Entry 6N06 (electron microscopy, 3.40 A resolution); this record covers chains B and HF of the 39 polymer chains in the assembly.

[Chain B]
Name: Microcompartments protein
Source organism: Haliangium ochraceum DSM 14365
UniProtKB: D0LHE3 (D0LHE3_HALO1); residue numbers follow UniProt; this construct covers 1-205
Amino-acid sequence (205 residues; row label = number of the first residue in the row):
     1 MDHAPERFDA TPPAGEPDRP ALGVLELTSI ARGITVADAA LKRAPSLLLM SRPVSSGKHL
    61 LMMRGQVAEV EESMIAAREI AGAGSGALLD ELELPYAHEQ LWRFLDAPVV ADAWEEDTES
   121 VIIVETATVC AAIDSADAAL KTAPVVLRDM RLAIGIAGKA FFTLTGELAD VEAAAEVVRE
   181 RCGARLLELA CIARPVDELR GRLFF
Unresolved in the structure: 1-4
Curated features (UniProtKB/Swiss-Prot):
  - site: Arg-52 (Gating residue)
  - mutagenesis: Ser-55 (S55C: Binds a 4Fe-4S cluster, exposed on the concave face)

[Chain HF]
Name: Microcompartments protein
Source organism: Haliangium ochraceum DSM 14365
UniProtKB: D0LID5 (D0LID5_HALO1); residues 1-99 here = UniProt positions 1-99
Amino-acid sequence (99 residues; row label = number of the first residue in the row):
     1 MADALGMIEV RGFVGMVEAA DAMVKAAKVE LIGYEKTGGG YVTAVVRGDV AAVKAATEAG
    61 QRAAERVGEV VAVHVIPRPH VNVDAALPLG RTPGMDKSA
Unresolved in the structure: 1, 94-99
Curated features (UniProtKB/Swiss-Prot):
  - mutagenesis: Lys-28 (K28A: Forms larger hexamer patches, increases hexamer stacking), Arg-78 (R78A: Forms smaller hexamer patches)

[Interface between chain B and chain HF]
Residue-residue contacts (10):
  Asp-18(B) / Lys-28(HF)  salt bridge
  Pro-20(B) / Lys-28(HF)
  Val-67(B) / Ala-51(HF)  hydrophobic
  Ala-68(B) / Ala-51(HF)
  Pro-95(B) / Ala-26(HF)
  Tyr-96(B) / Ala-26(HF)
  Tyr-96(B) / Ala-27(HF)  hydrophobic
  Tyr-96(B) / Lys-28(HF)
  Lys-141(B) / Lys-25(HF)  hydrogen bond (side chain-backbone)
  Thr-142(B) / Lys-25(HF)
Other interface residues (no listed pair), chain HF (7 interface residues in all): Ala-52, Ala-55

[Summary]
The interface between chain B and chain HF involves 8 residues on one side and 7 on the other; the contacts
include 1 hydrogen bond and 1 salt bridge. Polar contacts include Asp-18(B)/Lys-28(HF) and
Lys-141(B)/Lys-25(HF).
Chain B is Microcompartments protein and chain HF is Microcompartments protein, both from Haliangium ochraceum
DSM 14365; the structure, Cryo-EM structure of the HO BMC shell: BMC-T1 in the assembled shell, was determined
by electron microscopy, deposited together with 6MZU, 6MZV, 6MZX, 6MZY, 6N07, 6N09, 6N0F and 6N0G.
